7FJE - chains f and g of the 8 polymer chains in the assembly; structure by electron microscopy, 3.00 A resolution.

[Chain f]
Name: T-cell surface glycoprotein CD3 epsilon chain
Source organism: Homo sapiens
UniProtKB: P07766 (CD3E_HUMAN); residue numbers follow UniProt; this construct covers 1-207
Chain sequence (207 residues; each row starts with the number of its first residue):
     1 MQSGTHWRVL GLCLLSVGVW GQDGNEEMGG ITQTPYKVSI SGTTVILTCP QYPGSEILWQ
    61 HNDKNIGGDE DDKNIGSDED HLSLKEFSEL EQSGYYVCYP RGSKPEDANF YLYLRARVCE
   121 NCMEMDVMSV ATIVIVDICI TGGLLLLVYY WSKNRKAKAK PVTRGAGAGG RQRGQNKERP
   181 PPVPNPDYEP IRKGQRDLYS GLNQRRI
Not modelled in the structure: 1-32, 70-73, 157-207
Disulfide bonds: C49-C98, C119-C122

[Chain g]
Name: T-cell surface glycoprotein CD3 gamma chain
Source organism: Homo sapiens
UniProtKB: P09693 (CD3G_HUMAN); residue numbers follow UniProt; this construct covers 1-182
Chain sequence (182 residues; row label = number of the first residue in the row):
     1 MEQGKGLAVL ILAIILLQGT LAQSIKGNHL VKVYDYQEDG SVLLTCDAEA KNITWFKDGK
    61 MIGFLTEDKK KWNLGSNAKD PRGMYQCKGS QNKSKPLQVY YRMCQNCIEL NAATISGFLF
   121 AEIVSIFVLA VGVYFIAGQD GVRQSRASDK QTLLPNDQLY QPLKDREDDQ YSHLQGNQLR
   181 RN
Not modelled in the structure: 1-25, 139-182
Disulfide bonds: C46-C87, C104-C107

[Chain f / chain g interface]
Pairs across the interface (49):
  P35(f) with Q98(g)
  Y36(f) with Q98(g), hydrogen bond (backbone-side chain)
  V38(f) with Y100(g), hydrophobic
  I40(f) with R102(g)
  Y95(f) with K32(g); V33(g), hydrogen bond (side chain-backbone)
  E106(f) with K26(g), salt bridge; G27(g)
  N109(f) with K95(g)
  F110(f) with H29(g); M84(g), hydrophobic; P96(g); Q98(g)
  Y111(f) with K26(g); L97(g), hydrophobic; Q98(g), hydrogen bond (backbone-backbone)
  L112(f) with Q98(g)
  Y113(f) with V33(g), hydrophobic; D35(g), hydrogen bond; Q98(g), hydrogen bond (backbone-backbone); V99(g); Y100(g), hydrogen bond (backbone-backbone)
  L114(f) with Y100(g)
  R115(f) with D35(g), salt bridge; Y36(g); Y100(g), hydrogen bond (backbone-backbone); Y101(g); R102(g), hydrogen bond (backbone-backbone); M103(g)
  A116(f) with R102(g)
  R117(f) with R102(g), hydrogen bond (backbone-side chain); M103(g)
  N121(f) with I108(g); E109(g); L110(g), hydrogen bond (backbone-backbone)
  C122(f) with I108(g); E109(g)
  M123(f) with C107(g); I108(g), hydrogen bond (backbone-backbone)
  E124(f) with N106(g)
  M125(f) with N106(g), hydrogen bond (backbone-backbone)
  D137(f) with E122(g)
  T141(f) with E122(g); I126(g)
  L145(f) with A130(g), hydrophobic; V133(g)
  Y149(f) with A137(g), hydrophobic
  S152(f) with Y134(g); A137(g)
Other interface residues (no listed pair), chain f (30 interface residues in all): D107, V118, L144, V148, K153
Other interface residues (no listed pair), chain g (30 interface residues in all): N77, L129

[Overview]
Chain f and chain g each contribute 30 residues to their interface; the contacts include 12 hydrogen bonds and
2 salt bridges. Among the polar pairs are E106(f)-K26(g), R115(f)-D35(g) and Y36(f)-Q98(g).
Here chain f is T-cell surface glycoprotein CD3 epsilon chain and chain g is T-cell surface glycoprotein CD3
gamma chain, both from Homo sapiens. Entry 7FJE (Cryo-EM structure of a membrane protein(LL)) was determined
by electron microscopy (same publication as 7FJD and 7FJF).
